7QWL - chains B and C of the 3 polymer chains in the assembly; structure by electron microscopy, 3.47 A resolution.

Chain B (and C):
Name: Transmembrane protein 106B
From: Homo sapiens
Notes: chain C of this document is another copy of the same molecule, construct and numbering; everything in this record applies to it too
UniProtKB: Q9NUM4 (T106B_HUMAN); residue numbers follow UniProt; this construct covers 1-274
Sequence (274 residues; row label = number of the first residue in the row):
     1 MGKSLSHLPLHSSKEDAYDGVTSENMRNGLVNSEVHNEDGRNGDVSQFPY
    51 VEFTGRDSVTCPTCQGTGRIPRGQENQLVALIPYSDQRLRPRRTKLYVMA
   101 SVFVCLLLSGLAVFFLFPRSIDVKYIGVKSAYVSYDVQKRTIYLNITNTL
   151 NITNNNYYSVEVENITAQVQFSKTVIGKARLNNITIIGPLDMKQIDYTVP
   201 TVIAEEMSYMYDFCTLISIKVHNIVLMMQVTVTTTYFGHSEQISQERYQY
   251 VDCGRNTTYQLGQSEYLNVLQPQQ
Unresolved in the structure: 1-119, 255-274
Cystine bridges: Cys214-Cys253
Curated features (UniProtKB/Swiss-Prot):
  - modified residue: Ser33 (Phosphoserine)
  - lipidation: Gly2 (N-myristoyl glycine)
  - glycosylation (N-linked (GlcNAc...) asparagine): Asn145, Asn151, Asn164, Asn183, Asn256
  - natural variant: Asp252 (D252N: In HLD16)
  - mutagenesis: Met210 to Phe213 (Highly decreased number of infected cells by SARS-CoV-2. No effect on infection with HCoV-229E), Met210 (M210A: Decreased number of infected cells by SARS-CoV-2. No effect on infection with HCoV-229E), Phe213 (F213A: Decreased number of infected cells by SARS-CoV-2. No effect on infection with HCoV-229E)
From the paper describing this entry:
  - post-translational modification sites: Lys178

Chain B / chain C interface:
Contacting residue pairs (303; chain B residue first):
  Ser120(B) with Ser120(C), hydrogen bond (backbone-backbone)
  Ile121(B) with Ser120(C), hydrogen bond (backbone-backbone); Ile121(C); Asp122(C), hydrogen bond (backbone-backbone)
  Asp122(B) with Asp122(C); Val123(C)
  Val123(B) with Val123(C)
  Lys124(B) with Asp122(C), salt bridge; Val123(C), hydrogen bond (backbone-backbone); Lys124(C); Tyr125(C), hydrogen bond (backbone-backbone)
  Tyr125(B) with Tyr125(C), hydrophobic
  Ile126(B) with Tyr125(C), hydrogen bond (backbone-backbone); Ile126(C); Gly127(C), hydrogen bond (backbone-backbone)
  Gly127(B) with Gly127(C), hydrogen bond (backbone-backbone); Val128(C)
  Val128(B) with Val128(C), hydrogen bond (backbone-backbone); Lys129(C), hydrogen bond (backbone-backbone)
  Lys129(B) with Lys129(C); Gln138(C)
  Ser130(B) with Ile126(C); Lys129(C), hydrogen bond (backbone-backbone); Ser130(C); Ala131(C), hydrogen bond (backbone-backbone)
  Ala131(B) with Ala131(C); Tyr132(C)
  Tyr132(B) with Ala131(C), hydrogen bond (backbone-backbone); Tyr132(C), hydrogen bond (backbone-backbone)
  Val133(B) with Tyr132(C), hydrogen bond (backbone-backbone); Val133(C); Ser134(C), hydrogen bond (backbone-backbone)
  Ser134(B) with Ser134(C)
  Tyr135(B) with Ser134(C), hydrogen bond (backbone-backbone); Tyr135(C), hydrophobic
  Asp136(B) with Asp136(C)
  Val137(B) with Asp136(C), hydrogen bond (backbone-backbone); Val137(C); Gln138(C), hydrogen bond (backbone-backbone); Thr141(C); Tyr143(C), hydrophobic
  Gln138(B) with Gln138(C); Thr141(C), hydrogen bond (backbone-side chain)
  Lys139(B) with Lys139(C); Thr141(C)
  Arg140(B) with Lys139(C), hydrogen bond (backbone-backbone); Arg140(C); Thr141(C), hydrogen bond (backbone-side chain)
  Thr141(B) with Thr141(C), hydrogen bond (backbone-side chain); Ile142(C), hydrogen bond (backbone-backbone)
  Ile142(B) with Ile142(C)
  Tyr143(B) with Ile142(C), hydrogen bond (backbone-backbone); Tyr143(C), hydrophobic; Leu144(C), hydrogen bond (backbone-backbone)
  Leu144(B) with Leu144(C)
  Asn145(B) with Leu144(C), hydrogen bond (backbone-backbone); Asn145(C)
  Ile146(B) with Asn145(C); Ile146(C); Thr147(C), hydrogen bond (backbone-backbone)
  Thr147(B) with Thr147(C)
  Asn148(B) with Thr147(C), hydrogen bond (backbone-backbone); Asn148(C); Thr149(C), hydrogen bond (backbone-backbone)
  Thr149(B) with Thr149(C)
  Leu150(B) with Thr149(C); Leu150(C), hydrophobic; Asn151(C), hydrogen bond (backbone-backbone)
  Asn151(B) with Asn151(C)
  Ile152(B) with Tyr132(C); Asn151(C), hydrogen bond (backbone-backbone); Ile152(C); Thr153(C), hydrogen bond (backbone-backbone)
  Thr153(B) with Thr153(C)
  Asn154(B) with Tyr132(C), hydrogen bond; Thr153(C), hydrogen bond (backbone-backbone); Asn154(C), hydrogen bond; Asn155(C), hydrogen bond (backbone-backbone)
  Asn155(B) with Thr153(C); Asn155(C)
  Asn156(B) with Asn155(C), hydrogen bond (backbone-backbone); Asn156(C), hydrogen bond; Tyr157(C), hydrogen bond (backbone-backbone)
  Tyr157(B) with Tyr157(C), hydrophobic
  Tyr158(B) with Ile121(C), hydrophobic; Tyr157(C); Tyr158(C), hydrophobic; Ser159(C), hydrogen bond (backbone-backbone)
  Val160(B) with Val160(C); Glu161(C), hydrogen bond (backbone-backbone)
  Glu161(B) with Ser120(C), hydrogen bond; Glu161(C); His239(C), salt bridge
  Val162(B) with Ser159(C); Val162(C)
  Glu163(B) with Val162(C), hydrogen bond (backbone-backbone); Glu163(C); Asn164(C), hydrogen bond (backbone-backbone)
  Asn164(B) with Asn164(C)
  Ile165(B) with Asn164(C), hydrogen bond (backbone-backbone); Ile165(C); Thr166(C), hydrogen bond (backbone-backbone)
  Thr166(B) with Thr166(C)
  Ala167(B) with Thr166(C), hydrogen bond (backbone-backbone); Ala167(C); Gln168(C), hydrogen bond (backbone-backbone); Phe237(C), hydrophobic
  Gln168(B) with Gln168(C)
  Val169(B) with Gln168(C), hydrogen bond (backbone-backbone); Val169(C); Gln170(C), hydrogen bond (backbone-backbone)
  Gln170(B) with Gln170(C)
  Phe171(B) with Gln170(C), hydrogen bond (backbone-backbone); Phe171(C), hydrophobic
  Ser172(B) with Phe171(C); Ser172(C); Lys173(C), hydrogen bond (backbone-backbone)
  Lys173(B) with Lys173(C)
  Thr174(B) with Lys173(C), hydrogen bond (backbone-backbone); Thr174(C); Val175(C), hydrogen bond (backbone-backbone)
  Val175(B) with Val175(C)
  Ile176(B) with Val175(C), hydrogen bond (backbone-backbone); Ile176(C), hydrophobic; Ala179(C); Leu181(C), hydrophobic
  Gly177(B) with Ile176(C); Gly177(C); Lys178(C), hydrogen bond (backbone-backbone); Ala179(C), hydrogen bond (backbone-backbone)
  Ala179(B) with Ala179(C); Arg180(C), hydrogen bond (backbone-backbone)
  Arg180(B) with Arg180(C)
  Leu181(B) with Arg180(C), hydrogen bond (backbone-backbone); Ile184(C)
  Asn182(B) with Asn182(C), hydrogen bond; Asn183(C), hydrogen bond (backbone-backbone)
  Asn183(B) with Asn183(C), hydrogen bond
  Ile184(B) with Asn183(C); Ile184(C); Thr185(C), hydrogen bond (backbone-backbone)
  Thr185(B) with Thr185(C)
  Ile186(B) with Thr185(C), hydrogen bond (backbone-backbone); Ile186(C); Ile187(C), hydrogen bond (backbone-backbone)
  Ile187(B) with Ile187(C)
  Gly188(B) with Ile187(C), hydrogen bond (backbone-backbone); Gly188(C)
  Pro189(B) with Pro189(C); Leu190(C), hydrogen bond (backbone-backbone)
  Leu190(B) with Leu190(C)
  Asp191(B) with Leu190(C), hydrogen bond (backbone-backbone); Asp191(C); Met192(C), hydrogen bond (backbone-backbone); Lys193(C), salt bridge
  Met192(B) with Met192(C), hydrophobic
  Lys193(B) with Lys193(C); Gln194(C), hydrogen bond (backbone-backbone)
  Gln194(B) with Gln194(C), hydrogen bond
  Ile195(B) with Gln194(C), hydrogen bond (backbone-backbone); Ile195(C); Asp196(C), hydrogen bond (backbone-backbone)
  Asp196(B) with Asp196(C); Tyr197(C), hydrogen bond (backbone-backbone)
  Tyr197(B) with Tyr197(C)
  Thr198(B) with Tyr197(C), hydrogen bond (backbone-backbone); Thr198(C); Val199(C), hydrogen bond (backbone-backbone)
  Pro200(B) with Val199(C); Pro200(C); Thr201(C), hydrogen bond (backbone-backbone)
  Thr201(B) with Thr201(C)
  Val202(B) with Thr201(C), hydrogen bond (backbone-backbone); Val202(C); Ile203(C), hydrogen bond (backbone-backbone)
  Ile203(B) with Ile203(C)
  Ala204(B) with Ile203(C), hydrogen bond (backbone-backbone); Ala204(C)
  Glu205(B) with Glu205(C), hydrogen bond (backbone-backbone); Glu206(C), hydrogen bond (backbone-backbone)
  Met207(B) with Val202(C), hydrophobic; Glu206(C); Met207(C); Ser208(C), hydrogen bond (backbone-backbone)
  Ser208(B) with Ser208(C)
  Tyr209(B) with Ser208(C), hydrogen bond (backbone-backbone); Tyr209(C), hydrophobic; Met210(C), hydrogen bond (backbone-backbone)
  Met210(B) with Met210(C)
  Tyr211(B) with Met210(C), hydrogen bond (backbone-backbone); Tyr211(C), hydrophobic
  Asp212(B) with Asp212(C); Phe213(C), hydrogen bond (backbone-backbone)
  Phe213(B) with Phe213(C), hydrophobic; Cys214(C), hydrogen bond (backbone-backbone); Cys253(C)
  Cys214(B) with Cys214(C)
  Thr215(B) with Cys214(C), hydrogen bond (backbone-backbone); Thr215(C); Leu216(C), hydrogen bond (backbone-backbone)
  Leu216(B) with Leu216(C); Tyr250(C), hydrophobic
  Ile217(B) with Leu216(C), hydrogen bond (backbone-backbone); Ile217(C); Ser218(C), hydrogen bond (backbone-backbone)
  Ser218(B) with Ser218(C)
  Ile219(B) with Ser218(C), hydrogen bond (backbone-backbone); Ile219(C)
  Lys220(B) with Asp196(C), salt bridge; Thr198(C); Ile219(C), hydrogen bond (backbone-backbone); Lys220(C); Val221(C), hydrogen bond (backbone-backbone)
  Val221(B) with Ser218(C); Val221(C)
  His222(B) with Val221(C), hydrogen bond (backbone-backbone); His222(C); Asn223(C), hydrogen bond (backbone-backbone)
  Asn223(B) with Asn223(C), hydrogen bond; Ile224(C), hydrogen bond (backbone-backbone); Glu246(C), hydrogen bond; Tyr248(C)
  Ile224(B) with Ile224(C); Ser244(C); Glu246(C)
  Val225(B) with Ile224(C), hydrogen bond (backbone-backbone); Val225(C); Leu226(C), hydrogen bond (backbone-backbone)
  Leu226(B) with Leu226(C)
  Met227(B) with Leu226(C), hydrogen bond (backbone-backbone); Met227(C); Met228(C), hydrogen bond (backbone-backbone); Gln242(C), hydrogen bond (backbone-side chain)
  Met228(B) with Met228(C); Gln229(C), hydrogen bond (backbone-backbone); Ser240(C), hydrogen bond; Gln242(C)
  Gln229(B) with Gln229(C)
  Val230(B) with Lys193(C); Ile195(C), hydrophobic; Gln229(C), hydrogen bond (backbone-backbone); Val230(C); Thr231(C), hydrogen bond (backbone-backbone)
  Thr231(B) with Lys193(C); Thr231(C); Val232(C); Thr234(C)
  Val232(B) with Leu190(C); Asp191(C); Lys193(C); Thr231(C), hydrogen bond (backbone-backbone); Val232(C), hydrogen bond (backbone-backbone)
  Thr233(B) with Val232(C), hydrogen bond (backbone-backbone); Thr233(C); Thr234(C), hydrogen bond (backbone-backbone)
  Thr234(B) with Thr234(C)
  Thr235(B) with Thr234(C), hydrogen bond (backbone-backbone); Thr235(C); Tyr236(C), hydrogen bond (backbone-backbone)
  Tyr236(B) with Tyr236(C), hydrophobic; Ser240(C), hydrogen bond
  Phe237(B) with Tyr236(C), hydrogen bond (backbone-backbone); Phe237(C), hydrophobic
  Gly238(B) with Gly238(C)
  His239(B) with Gly238(C), hydrogen bond (backbone-backbone); His239(C), hydrogen bond; Ser240(C), hydrogen bond (backbone-backbone)
  Ser240(B) with Ser240(C)
  Glu241(B) with Ser120(C), hydrogen bond (side chain-backbone); Val123(C); Ser240(C), hydrogen bond (backbone-backbone); Glu241(C); Gln242(C), hydrogen bond (backbone-backbone)
  Gln242(B) with Gln242(C), hydrogen bond
  Ile243(B) with Val123(C), hydrophobic; Gln242(C), hydrogen bond (backbone-backbone); Ile243(C); Ser244(C), hydrogen bond (backbone-backbone)
  Ser244(B) with Ser244(C)
  Gln245(B) with Val123(C), hydrogen bond (side chain-backbone); Lys124(C); Tyr125(C); Ser244(C), hydrogen bond (backbone-backbone); Gln245(C), hydrogen bond; Glu246(C), hydrogen bond (backbone-backbone)
  Glu246(B) with Glu246(C)
  Arg247(B) with Tyr125(C); Glu246(C), hydrogen bond (backbone-backbone); Arg247(C); Tyr248(C), hydrogen bond (backbone-backbone)
  Tyr248(B) with Tyr248(C), hydrophobic
  Gln249(B) with Tyr248(C), hydrogen bond (backbone-backbone); Gln249(C); Tyr250(C), hydrogen bond (backbone-backbone)
  Tyr250(B) with Tyr250(C); Val251(C), hydrogen bond (backbone-backbone)
  Val251(B) with Val251(C)
  Asp252(B) with Val251(C), hydrogen bond (backbone-backbone); Asp252(C); Cys253(C), hydrogen bond (backbone-backbone)
  Cys253(B) with Cys253(C), hydrophobic; Gly254(C)
  Gly254(B) with Gly254(C)
Other interface residues (no listed pair), chain B (135 interface residues in all): Ser159, Lys178, Val199, Glu206

Overview:
Chain B and chain C each contribute 135 residues to their interface; the contacts include 138 hydrogen bonds
and 4 salt bridges. Polar contacts include Lys124(B)-Asp122(C), Glu161(B)-His239(C) and Asp191(B)-Lys193(C).
Curated annotation (UniProt) lists 4 mutagenesis sites on chain B. The paper reports a modification site at
Lys178(B).
Chain B and chain C are both Transmembrane protein 106B (Homo sapiens); the structure, TMEM106B filaments with
Fold IIb from Multiple system atrophy (case 19), was determined by electron microscopy, deposited together
with 7QVC, 7QVF, 7QWG and 7QWM.
